Entry 8DGF (electron microscopy, 2.90 A resolution); this record covers chains A and B of the 8 polymer chains in the assembly.

Chain A (and B):
Protein: ATP-binding protein Avs4
Source organism: Escherichia coli
Notes: chain B of this document is another copy of the same molecule, construct and numbering; everything in this record applies to it too
Sequence (1587 residues; numbered 1 to 1587; the number before each row is that of its first residue):
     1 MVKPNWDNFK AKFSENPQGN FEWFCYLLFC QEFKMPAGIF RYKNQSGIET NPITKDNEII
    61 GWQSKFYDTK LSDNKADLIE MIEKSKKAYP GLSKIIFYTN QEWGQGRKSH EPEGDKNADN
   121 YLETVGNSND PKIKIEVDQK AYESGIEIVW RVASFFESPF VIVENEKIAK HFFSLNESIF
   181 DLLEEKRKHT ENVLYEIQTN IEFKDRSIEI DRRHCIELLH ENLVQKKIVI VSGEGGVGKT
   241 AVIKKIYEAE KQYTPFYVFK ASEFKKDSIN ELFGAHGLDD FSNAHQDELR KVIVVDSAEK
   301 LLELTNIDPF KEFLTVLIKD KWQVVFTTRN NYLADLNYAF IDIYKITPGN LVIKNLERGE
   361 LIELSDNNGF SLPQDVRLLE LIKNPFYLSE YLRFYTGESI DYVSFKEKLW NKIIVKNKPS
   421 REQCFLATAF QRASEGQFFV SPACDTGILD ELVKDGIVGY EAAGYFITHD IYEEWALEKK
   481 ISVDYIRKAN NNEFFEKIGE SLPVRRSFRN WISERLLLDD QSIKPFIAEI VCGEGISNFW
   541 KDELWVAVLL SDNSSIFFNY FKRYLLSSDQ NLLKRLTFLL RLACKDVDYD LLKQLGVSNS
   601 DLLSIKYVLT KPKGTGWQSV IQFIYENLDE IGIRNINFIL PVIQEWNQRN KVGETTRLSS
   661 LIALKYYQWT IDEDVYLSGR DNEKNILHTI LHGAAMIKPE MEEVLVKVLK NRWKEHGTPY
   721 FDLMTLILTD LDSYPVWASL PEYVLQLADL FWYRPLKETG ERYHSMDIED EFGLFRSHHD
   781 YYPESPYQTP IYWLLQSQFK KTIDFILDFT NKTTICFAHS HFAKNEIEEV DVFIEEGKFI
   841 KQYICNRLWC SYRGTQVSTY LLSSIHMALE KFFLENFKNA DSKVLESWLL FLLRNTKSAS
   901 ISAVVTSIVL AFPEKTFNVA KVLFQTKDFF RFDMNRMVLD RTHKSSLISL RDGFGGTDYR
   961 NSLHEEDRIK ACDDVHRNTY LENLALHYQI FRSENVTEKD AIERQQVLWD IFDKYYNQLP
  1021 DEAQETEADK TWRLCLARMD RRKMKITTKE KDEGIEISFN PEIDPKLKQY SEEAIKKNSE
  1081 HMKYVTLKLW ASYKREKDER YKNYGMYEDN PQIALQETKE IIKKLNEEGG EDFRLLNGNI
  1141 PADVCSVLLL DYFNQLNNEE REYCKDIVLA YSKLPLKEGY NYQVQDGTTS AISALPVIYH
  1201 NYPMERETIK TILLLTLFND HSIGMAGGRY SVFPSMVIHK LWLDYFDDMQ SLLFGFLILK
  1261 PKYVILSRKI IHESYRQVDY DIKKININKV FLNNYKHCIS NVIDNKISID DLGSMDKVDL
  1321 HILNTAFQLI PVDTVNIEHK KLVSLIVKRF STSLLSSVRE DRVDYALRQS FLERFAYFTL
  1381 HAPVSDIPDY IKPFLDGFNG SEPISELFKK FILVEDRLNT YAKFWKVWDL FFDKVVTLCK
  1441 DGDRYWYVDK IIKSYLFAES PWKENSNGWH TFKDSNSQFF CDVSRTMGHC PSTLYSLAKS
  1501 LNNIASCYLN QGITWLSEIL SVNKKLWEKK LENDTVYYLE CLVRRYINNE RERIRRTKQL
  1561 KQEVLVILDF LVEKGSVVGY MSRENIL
Disordered / not traced: 107-126, 757-766, 949-960, 1278-1281 (chain B: 1, 104-129, 757-766, 949-960, 1278-1281)
Modified residues: Met1 (N-formylmethionine; FME)
Disulfide bonds: Cys1439-Cys1490
Metal / ion sites: Mg2+: Thr240 (together with ATP)
Residues lining bound ligands: ATP (adenosine-5'-triphosphate): Gln198, Thr199, Asn200, Ile201, Ile208, Glu209, Ile210, Arg212, Glu234, Gly235, Gly236, Val237, Gly238, Lys239, Thr240, Ala241, Ser297, Arg329, Pro385, Phe386, Ser389
Reported in the primary citation:
  - catalytic residues: Glu49
  - conformationally variable residues (side-chain flip): Glu49
  - self-association interface (contacts with another copy of this molecule): Phe33 to Pro52
  - mutagenesis - Q63A/K65A: abolished catalytic activity on gp8

How chain A and chain B interact:
Contacting residue pairs (25; chain A residue first):
  Lys3(A) with Glu15(B), salt bridge
  Asn5(A) with Ser14(B), hydrogen bond
  Asp7(A) with Lys10(B); Ala11(B); Ser14(B)
  Asn8(A) with Ala11(B)
  Lys265(A) with Asp267(B)
  Lys266(A) with Asp267(B), salt bridge
  Pro419(A) with Asp450(B); Tyr460(B), hydrophobic; Tyr465(B)
  Ser420(A) with Asp450(B), hydrogen bond
  Glu422(A) with Tyr460(B), hydrogen bond
  Gln423(A) with Tyr460(B), hydrogen bond; Ala462(B)
  Asp445(A) with Thr446(B), hydrogen bond; Gly447(B)
  Thr446(A) with Thr446(B), hydrogen bond
  Val483(A) with Ala462(B); Ala463(B), hydrophobic
  Arg487(A) with Gln437(B), hydrogen bond (backbone-side chain); Phe439(B), hydrogen bond (side chain-backbone)
  Lys488(A) with Gln1559(B), hydrogen bond
  Ala489(A) with Gln1559(B); Gln1562(B)
Interface residues without a listed pair, chain A (19 interface residues in all): Ala11, Ile486, Asn490
Interface residues without a listed pair, chain B (19 interface residues in all): Val440, Ser441, Lys1558

Overview:
Chain A and chain B each contribute 19 residues to their interface; the contacts include 9 hydrogen bonds and
2 salt bridges. Polar contacts include Lys3(A)-Glu15(B), Lys266(A)-Asp267(B) and Asn5(A)-Ser14(B). Bound to
chain A: ATP. The paper reports the catalytic residue Glu49(A); Q63A/K65A of chain A abolish catalytic
activity on gp8.
Both chains are ATP-binding protein Avs4 (Escherichia coli). Entry 8DGF (Avs4 bound to phage PhiV-1 portal)
was determined by electron microscopy together with 8DGC from the same study.
